PDB entry 4WP8 | X-ray diffraction, 1.65 A resolution | chains A and B

[Chain A (and B)]
Name: Ma1120
Organism: Mycobacterium avium
Notes: EC 4.6.1.1; chain B of this document is another copy of the same molecule, construct and numbering; everything in this record applies to it too
UniProtKB: Q5UFR5 (Q5UFR5_MYCAV); residues 54-217 here correspond to UniProt positions 53-216 (UniProt number = residue number - 1)
Sequence (171 residues; numbered 47 to 217; the number before each row is that of its first residue):
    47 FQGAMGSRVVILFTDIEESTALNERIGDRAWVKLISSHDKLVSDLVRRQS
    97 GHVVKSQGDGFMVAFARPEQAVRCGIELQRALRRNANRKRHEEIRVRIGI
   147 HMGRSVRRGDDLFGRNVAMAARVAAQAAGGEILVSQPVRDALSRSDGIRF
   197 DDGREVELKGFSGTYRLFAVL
Unresolved in the structure: 135-138, 189-192 (chain B: 47-49, 191-192)
Differences from the reference sequence: expression tag (47-53)
Metal / ion sites: Mn2+: D61, I62, D105 (together with 2',5'-dideoxyadenosine 3'-triphosphate)
Small-molecule neighbours:
  - 2',5'-dideoxyadenosine 3'-triphosphate (ZDA; 2',5'-dideoxyadenosine 3'-(tetrahydrogen triphosphate)), molecule 1: F59, K101, Q103, M108, D157, L158, F159, V163, A164, A167, R168, K205
  - 2',5'-dideoxyadenosine 3'-triphosphate (ZDA), molecule 2: D61, I62, E63, E64, S65, T66, Q103, G104, D105, R143

[Interface between chain A and chain B]
Contacting residue pairs (40):
  M51(A) with R75(B)
  T66(A) with A164(B); K205(B); G206(B); F207(B)
  A67(A) with G206(B)
  N69(A) with G160(B); R161(B), hydrogen bond (side chain-backbone)
  E70(A) with R161(B), salt bridge; G206(B); F207(B)
  D74(A) with A50(B); M51(B), hydrogen bond (side chain-backbone); G160(B); R161(B), hydrogen bond (side chain-backbone)
  W77(A) with G160(B)
  V78(A) with V152(B), hydrophobic; F159(B), hydrophobic
  K101(A) with S102(B), hydrogen bond (side chain-backbone)
  S102(A) with K101(B), hydrogen bond (backbone-side chain); D157(B)
  G104(A) with F159(B)
  V152(A) with V78(B), hydrophobic
  D157(A) with S102(B)
  F159(A) with V78(B), hydrophobic; I81(B), hydrophobic; G104(B)
  G160(A) with N69(B); D74(B); W77(B)
  R161(A) with N69(B), hydrogen bond (backbone-side chain); E70(B), salt bridge; D74(B), hydrogen bond (backbone-side chain)
  A164(A) with T66(B)
  K205(A) with T66(B)
  G206(A) with T66(B); A67(B); E70(B)
  F207(A) with T66(B); E70(B)
Interface residues without a listed pair, chain A (25 interface residues in all): R75, I81, Q103, R150, R154
Interface residues without a listed pair, chain B (26 interface residues in all): Q103, R150, R168

[In short]
Chain A and chain B form an interface of 25 and 26 residues respectively; the contacts include 7 hydrogen
bonds and 2 salt bridges. Polar contacts include E70(A)-R161(B), N69(A)-R161(B) and D74(A)-M51(B). Chain A
binds 2',5'-dideoxyadenosine 3'-triphosphate. D61(A), I62(A) and D105(A) coordinate Mn2+.
Both chains are Ma1120 (Mycobacterium avium). Entry 4WP8 (Crystal structure of Adenylyl cyclase Ma1120 from
Mycobacterium Avium in complex with 2'5'-DD-3'-ATP and Manganese ion) was determined by X-ray diffraction
(same publication as 4WP3, 4WP9 and 4WPA).
